PDB entry 6H9B | X-ray diffraction, 2.75 A resolution | chains A and E of the 5 polymer chains in the assembly

[Chain A]
Name: Tubulin alpha chain
Organism: Ovis aries
Sequence (433 residues; numbered 1 to 440; 7 numbers in that range are skipped by the numbering (no residue carries them; nothing is unmodelled there); the number before each row is that of its first residue):
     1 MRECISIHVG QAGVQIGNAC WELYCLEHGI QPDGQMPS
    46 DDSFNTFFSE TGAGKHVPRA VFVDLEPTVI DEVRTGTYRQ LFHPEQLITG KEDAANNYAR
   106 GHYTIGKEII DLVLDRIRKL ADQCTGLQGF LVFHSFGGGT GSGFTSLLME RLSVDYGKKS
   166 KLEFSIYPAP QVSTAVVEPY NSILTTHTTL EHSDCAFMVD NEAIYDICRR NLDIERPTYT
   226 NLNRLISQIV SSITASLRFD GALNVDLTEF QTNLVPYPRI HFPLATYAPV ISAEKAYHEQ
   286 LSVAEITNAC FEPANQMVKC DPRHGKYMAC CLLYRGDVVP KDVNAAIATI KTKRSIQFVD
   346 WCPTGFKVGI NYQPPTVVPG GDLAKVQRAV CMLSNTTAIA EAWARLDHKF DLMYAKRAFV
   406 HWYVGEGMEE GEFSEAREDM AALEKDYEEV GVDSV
Unresolved in the structure: 439-440
Residues lining bound ligands:
  - FWH (9-methyl-3-[1-(2-methylquinolin-4-yl)ethenyl]carbazole): Ser178, Thr179, Ala180, Val181
  - GTP (guanosine-5'-triphosphate): Gly10, Gln11, Ala12, Gln15, Ile16, Asp69, Asp98, Ala99, Ala100, Asn101, Ser140, Gly142, Gly143, Gly144, Thr145, Gly146, Ile171, Pro173, Val177, Thr179, Glu183, Asn206, Tyr224, Leu227, Asn228, Ile231

[Chain E]
Name: Stathmin-4
Organism: Rattus norvegicus
UniProtKB: P63043 (STMN4_RAT), isoform P63043-3; residues 4-145 here correspond to UniProt positions 75-216 (UniProt number = residue number + 71)
Sequence (142 residues; numbered 4 to 145; the number before each row is that of its first residue):
     4 ADMEVIELNK ATSGQSWEVI LKPPSFDGVP EFNASLPRRR DPSLEEIQKK LEAAEERRKY
    64 QEAELLKHLA EKREHEREVI QKAIEENNNF IKMAKEKLAQ KMESNKENRE AHLAAMLERL
   124 QEKDKHAEEV RKNKELKEEA SR
Unresolved in the structure: 35-40
Construct notes: conflict Ala4 (Ser75 in P63043); engineered mutation Ala14 (Cys85 in P63043), Trp20 (Phe91 in P63043)
Curated features (UniProtKB/Swiss-Prot):
  - modified residue: Ser19 (Phosphoserine)

[Chain A / chain E interface]
Residue-residue contacts (82):
  Asp46(A) - Ser16(E)  hydrogen bond
  Tyr108(A) - Lys53(E)
  Tyr108(A) - Leu54(E)  hydrophobic
  Tyr108(A) - Ala57(E)  hydrophobic
  Tyr108(A) - Arg61(E)
  Thr109(A) - Arg61(E)  hydrogen bond
  Lys112(A) - Leu54(E)
  Lys112(A) - Glu55(E)
  Lys112(A) - Glu58(E)
  Leu152(A) - Leu54(E)  hydrophobic
  Glu155(A) - Ile50(E)
  Arg156(A) - Leu47(E)
  Val159(A) - Pro45(E)
  Val159(A) - Leu47(E)  hydrophobic
  Val159(A) - Ile50(E)  hydrophobic
  Leu195(A) - Arg41(E)  hydrogen bond (backbone-side chain)
  Glu196(A) - Arg41(E)  hydrogen bond (backbone-side chain)
  Glu196(A) - Arg42(E)  salt bridge
  His197(A) - Pro45(E)
  Ser198(A) - Arg41(E)  hydrogen bond (backbone-side chain)
  Asp245(A) - Ala14(E)
  Asp245(A) - Thr15(E)  hydrogen bond
  Asp245(A) - Ser16(E)  hydrogen bond (backbone-backbone)
  Asp245(A) - Gly17(E)
  Gly246(A) - Ala14(E)
  Ala247(A) - Asn12(E)
  Ala247(A) - Gln18(E)
  Ala247(A) - Ser19(E)  hydrogen bond (backbone-side chain)
  Leu248(A) - Ser19(E)
  Tyr262(A) - Pro33(E)
  Tyr262(A) - Glu34(E)  hydrogen bond (side chain-backbone)
  Pro263(A) - Arg41(E)  hydrogen bond (backbone-side chain)
  His266(A) - Arg41(E)
  Pro325(A) - Gln18(E)
  Pro325(A) - Trp20(E)  hydrophobic
  Val328(A) - Trp20(E)  hydrophobic
  Asn329(A) - Met6(E)
  Asn329(A) - Val8(E)
  Asn329(A) - Trp20(E)  hydrogen bond
  Asn329(A) - Val22(E)
  Ile332(A) - Met6(E)  hydrophobic
  Ile332(A) - Val22(E)  hydrophobic
  Ile332(A) - Leu24(E)  hydrophobic
  Ala333(A) - Met6(E)
  Lys336(A) - Ala4(E)
  Lys336(A) - Leu24(E)
  Asp345(A) - Pro27(E)
  Asp345(A) - Ser28(E)  hydrogen bond (backbone-backbone)
  Asp345(A) - Phe29(E)  hydrogen bond (backbone-backbone)
  Trp346(A) - Phe29(E)  hydrophobic
  Cys347(A) - Pro27(E)
  Pro348(A) - Lys25(E)
  Pro348(A) - Pro27(E)
  Thr349(A) - Ile23(E)
  Thr349(A) - Leu24(E)  hydrogen bond (backbone-backbone)
  Thr349(A) - Lys25(E)  hydrogen bond (backbone-backbone)
  Gly350(A) - Val22(E)
  Phe351(A) - Glu21(E)
  Phe351(A) - Val22(E)  hydrogen bond (backbone-backbone)
  Phe351(A) - Leu24(E)  hydrophobic
  Lys352(A) - Trp20(E)
  Lys352(A) - Glu21(E)
  Val353(A) - Ser19(E)
  Val353(A) - Trp20(E)  hydrogen bond (backbone-backbone)
  Gly354(A) - Gln18(E)
  Ile355(A) - Gly17(E)
  Ile355(A) - Gln18(E)  hydrogen bond (backbone-backbone)
  Ile355(A) - Trp20(E)  hydrophobic
  Asn356(A) - Ser16(E)
  Tyr357(A) - Lys13(E)
  Tyr357(A) - Ser16(E)  hydrogen bond (backbone-backbone)
  Tyr357(A) - Gly17(E)
  Tyr357(A) - Gln18(E)
  Gln358(A) - Ser16(E)
  Val409(A) - Gln64(E)  hydrogen bond (backbone-side chain)
  Gly410(A) - Arg61(E)
  Gly410(A) - Gln64(E)
  Glu411(A) - Arg61(E)  hydrogen bond (backbone-side chain)
  Gly412(A) - Ala57(E)
  Gly412(A) - Arg60(E)  hydrogen bond (backbone-side chain)
  Glu414(A) - Arg60(E)  salt bridge
  Asp438(A) - Glu34(E)
Other interface residues (no listed pair), chain A (48 interface residues in all): His107, Phe244, Met413
Other interface residues (no listed pair), chain E (40 interface residues in all): Asp5, Leu11, Pro26, Val32, Ser46

[Summary]
48 residues of chain A and 40 residues of chain E are in contact, with 22 hydrogen bonds and 2 salt bridges.
Polar contacts include Glu196(A)-Arg42(E), Glu414(A)-Arg60(E) and Asp46(A)-Ser16(E). Bound to chain A: GTP and
compound FWH.
Chain A is Tubulin alpha chain (Ovis aries) and chain E is Stathmin-4 (Rattus norvegicus); the structure,
1,1-Diheterocyclic Ethylenes Derived from Quinaldine and Carbazole as New Tubulin Polymerization Inhibitors:
Synthesis, Metabolism, and Biological ..., was determined by X-ray diffraction.
